Entry 4N9G (X-ray diffraction, 2.50 A resolution); this record covers chains A and B of the 3 polymer chains in the assembly.

== Chain A ==
Molecule: Antibody 17HD9, Heavy Chain
From: Macaca mulatta
Notes: antibody fragment or engineered binder
Sequence (230 residues; each row starts with the number of its first residue; a row labelled like 72A-72C holds insertion residues (72A, then the next letters in order)):
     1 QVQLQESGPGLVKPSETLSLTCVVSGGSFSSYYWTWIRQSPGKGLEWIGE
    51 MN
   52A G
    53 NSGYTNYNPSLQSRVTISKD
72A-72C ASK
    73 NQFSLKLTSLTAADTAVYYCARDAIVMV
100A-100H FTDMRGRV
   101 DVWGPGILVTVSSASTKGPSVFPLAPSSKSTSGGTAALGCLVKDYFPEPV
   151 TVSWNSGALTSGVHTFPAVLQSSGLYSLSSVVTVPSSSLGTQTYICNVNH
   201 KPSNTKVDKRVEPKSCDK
Disordered / not traced: 72A-72C, 130, 217-218
Cystine bridges: Cys22-Cys92, Cys140-Cys196

== Chain B ==
Molecule: Antibody 17HD9, Light Chain
From: Macaca mulatta
Notes: antibody fragment or engineered binder
Sequence (215 residues; numbered 1 to 215; the number before each row is that of its first residue):
     1 DIQMSQSPSSLSASVGDTVTITCRASQGISNYLAWYQQKPGKAPKSLIYY
    51 TSHLESGVPSRFSGSGSGTDFSLTISSLQPEDFATYYCQQHNSYPRTFGQ
   101 GTKVEIKRTVAAPSVFIFPPSDEQLKSGTASVVCLLNNFYPREAKVQWKV
   151 DNALQSGNSQESVTEQDSKDSTYSLSSTLTLSKADYEKHKVYACEVTHQG
   201 LSSPVTKSFNRGECS
Disordered / not traced: 215
Cystine bridges: Cys23-Cys88, Cys134-Cys194

== How chain A and chain B interact ==
Residue-residue contacts (76):
  Gln39(A) - Gln38(B)  hydrogen bond
  Gln39(A) - Tyr87(B)  hydrogen bond
  Leu45(A) - Tyr87(B)  hydrophobic
  Leu45(A) - Phe98(B)
  Trp47(A) - Tyr94(B)  hydrophobic
  Trp47(A) - Pro95(B)  hydrophobic
  Trp47(A) - Arg96(B)
  Trp47(A) - Phe98(B)
  Glu50(A) - Tyr94(B)  hydrogen bond
  Glu50(A) - Arg96(B)  salt bridge
  Asn58(A) - Tyr94(B)  hydrogen bond
  Asn60(A) - Pro95(B)
  Tyr91(A) - Gln38(B)
  Tyr91(A) - Lys42(B)
  Tyr91(A) - Ala43(B)  hydrophobic
  Tyr91(A) - Pro44(B)
  Phe100A(A) - Tyr32(B)
  Asp100C(A) - Tyr32(B)  hydrogen bond
  Asp100C(A) - Tyr49(B)
  Asp100C(A) - Tyr50(B)
  Asp100C(A) - His91(B)
  Met100D(A) - Tyr49(B)  hydrophobic
  Arg100E(A) - His91(B)
  Arg100E(A) - Tyr94(B)  hydrogen bond
  Gly100F(A) - Gln89(B)  hydrogen bond (backbone-side chain)
  Gly100F(A) - His91(B)
  Gly100F(A) - Arg96(B)
  Arg100G(A) - Ala34(B)
  Arg100G(A) - Tyr36(B)
  Arg100G(A) - Tyr49(B)
  Arg100G(A) - Glu55(B)  salt bridge
  Arg100G(A) - His91(B)
  Val100H(A) - Tyr36(B)  hydrogen bond (backbone-side chain)
  Val100H(A) - Ser46(B)  hydrogen bond (backbone-side chain)
  Asp101(A) - Ser46(B)  hydrogen bond (backbone-side chain)
  Trp103(A) - Tyr36(B)  hydrophobic
  Trp103(A) - Pro44(B)  hydrogen bond (side chain-backbone)
  Trp103(A) - Ser46(B)  hydrogen bond
  Gly104(A) - Ala43(B)
  Pro105(A) - Ala43(B)
  Val121(A) - Glu123(B)
  Phe122(A) - Ser121(B)
  Phe122(A) - Glu123(B)
  Phe122(A) - Gln124(B)
  Pro123(A) - Ser121(B)
  Pro123(A) - Glu123(B)
  Leu124(A) - Phe118(B)
  Leu124(A) - Val133(B)  hydrophobic
  Ala125(A) - Phe118(B)
  Lys129(A) - Cys214(B)
  Thr135(A) - Phe116(B)
  Ala137(A) - Phe116(B)  hydrophobic
  Ala137(A) - Phe118(B)
  Ala137(A) - Leu135(B)  hydrophobic
  Leu138(A) - Phe118(B)
  Leu141(A) - Ser131(B)
  Lys143(A) - Gln124(B)
  Lys143(A) - Ser131(B)
  His164(A) - Asn137(B)
  His164(A) - Asn138(B)  hydrogen bond
  His164(A) - Ser174(B)  hydrogen bond
  Phe166(A) - Leu135(B)  hydrophobic
  Phe166(A) - Ser162(B)
  Phe166(A) - Ser174(B)
  Phe166(A) - Leu175(B)
  Phe166(A) - Ser176(B)
  Pro167(A) - Ser162(B)  hydrogen bond (backbone-side chain)
  Pro167(A) - Val163(B)
  Val169(A) - Gln160(B)
  Val169(A) - Glu161(B)
  Leu170(A) - Gln160(B)  hydrogen bond (backbone-side chain)
  Gln171(A) - Gln160(B)
  Val181(A) - Leu135(B)  hydrophobic
  Thr183(A) - Asn137(B)
  Lys209(A) - Glu123(B)
  Cys216(A) - Cys214(B)  disulfide
Interface residues without a listed pair, chain A (46 interface residues in all): Ile37, Glu46, Pro61, Val102, Ser128, Ala136, Ser179
Interface residues without a listed pair, chain B (39 interface residues in all): Asp1, Thr164, Asp167
Inter-chain disulfides: Cys216(A)-Cys214(B)

== Overview ==
46 residues of chain A face 39 of chain B across their interface, with 1 disulfide bond, 16 hydrogen bonds and
2 salt bridges. Polar contacts include Glu50(A)-Arg96(B), Arg100G(A)-Glu55(B) and Gln39(A)-Gln38(B).
Here chain A is Antibody 17HD9, Heavy Chain and chain B is Antibody 17HD9, Light Chain, both from Macaca
mulatta. Entry 4N9G (Crystal Structure of a Computationally Designed RSV-Presenting Epitope Scaffold And Its
Elicited Antibody 17HD9) was determined by X-ray diffraction together with 4L8I and 4JLR from the same study.
